8IZ1 - chain A; structure by X-ray diffraction, 1.66 A resolution.

== Chain A ==
Name: Green fluorescent protein
Source organism: Aequorea victoria
UniProtKB: P42212 (GFP_AEQVI); aligned to UniProt positions 2-238 over residues 2-238
Chain sequence (243 residues; row label = number of the first residue in the row; note: 2 numbers in that range are skipped by the numbering (no residue carries them; nothing is unmodelled there); numbering starts at 0):
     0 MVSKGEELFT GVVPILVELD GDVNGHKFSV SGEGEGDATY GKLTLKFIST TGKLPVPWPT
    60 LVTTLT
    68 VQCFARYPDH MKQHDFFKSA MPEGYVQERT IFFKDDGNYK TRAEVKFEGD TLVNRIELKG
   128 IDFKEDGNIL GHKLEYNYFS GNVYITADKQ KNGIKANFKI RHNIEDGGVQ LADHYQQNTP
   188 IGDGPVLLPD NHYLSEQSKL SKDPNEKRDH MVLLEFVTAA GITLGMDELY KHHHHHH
Disordered / not traced: 230-244
Differences from the reference sequence: initiating methionine (0); expression tag (1, 239-244); engineered mutation S48 (Cys in P42212), L64 (Phe in P42212), A72 (Ser in P42212), F146 (Asn in P42212), G148 (His in P42212), T153 (Met in P42212), A163 (Val in P42212), G175 (Ser in P42212), E203 (Thr in P42212), K206 (Ala in P42212), L231 (His in P42212); chromophore (65, 65)
Modified positions: T65 (chromophore; CRO)
Covalent attachments: covalent link T65-V68

== Summary ==
Chain A is Green fluorescent protein (Aequorea victoria); the structure, Single excitation and two emissions
pH sensor protein (SITE-pHorin)_C203E_pH5.0, was determined by X-ray diffraction, deposited together with
8IYY, 8IYZ, 8IZ0, 8IZ2 and 8IZ3.
